6G7F - chains N and a of the 28 polymer chains in the assembly; structure by X-ray diffraction, 2.70 A resolution.

# Chain N
Name: Proteasome subunit beta type-1
Source organism: Saccharomyces cerevisiae (strain ATCC 204508 / S288c)
Notes: EC 3.4.25.1
UniProt: P38624 (PSB1_YEAST); residues 1-196 here correspond to UniProt positions 20-215 (UniProt number = residue number + 19)
Chain sequence (196 residues; each row starts with the number of its first residue):
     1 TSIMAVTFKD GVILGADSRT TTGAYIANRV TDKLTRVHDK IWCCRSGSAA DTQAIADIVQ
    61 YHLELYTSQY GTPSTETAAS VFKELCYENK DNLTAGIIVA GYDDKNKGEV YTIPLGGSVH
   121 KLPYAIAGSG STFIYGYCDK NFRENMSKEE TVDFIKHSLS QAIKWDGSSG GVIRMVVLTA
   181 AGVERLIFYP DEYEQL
Ion coordination: Mg2+: Ile163, Ser169
Ligand contacts: Cystargolide B- bound form (EPW): Thr1, Arg19, Thr20, Thr21, Thr22, Lys33, Arg45, Ser46, Gly47, Ser48, Ala49, Ala50
Reported in the primary citation:
  - catalytic residues: Thr1
  - binding site for Cystargolide B- bound form: Thr22

# Chain a
Name: Proteasome subunit beta type-7
Source organism: Saccharomyces cerevisiae (strain ATCC 204508 / S288c)
Notes: EC 3.4.25.1
UniProt: P30657 (PSB7_YEAST); residues -12 to 233 here correspond to UniProt positions 21-266 (UniProt number = residue number + 33)
Chain sequence (246 residues; row label = number of the first residue in the row; numbers below 1 keep their minus sign (Thr-12 is residue -12)):
   -12 TQIANAGASP MVNTQQPIVT GTSVISMKYD NGVIIAADNL GSYGSLLRFN GVERLIPVGD
    48 NTVVGISGDI SDMQHIERLL KDLVTENAYD NPLADAEEAL EPSYIFEYLA TVMYQRRSKM
   108 NPLWNAIIVA GVQSNGDQFL RYVNLLGVTY SSPTLATGFG AHMANPLLRK VVDRESDIPK
   168 TTVQVAEEAI VNAMRVLYYR DARSSRNFSL AIIDKNTGLT FKKNLQVENM KWDFAKDIKG
   228 YGTQKI
Unresolved in the structure: -12 to 0, 233

# How chain N and chain a interact
Pairs across the interface - 59 pairs, chain N then chain a:
  Arg19(N) with Ala189(a)
  Thr21(N) with Ala189(a)
  Ala24(N) with Phe146(a); Arg187(a); Asp188(a); Ala189(a), hydrogen bond (backbone-backbone); Arg190(a)
  Tyr25(N) with Phe146(a); Arg187(a)
  Ile26(N) with Tyr186(a); Arg187(a), hydrogen bond (backbone-backbone); Asp188(a); Ala189(a)
  Ala27(N) with Arg187(a), hydrogen bond (backbone-side chain)
  Arg29(N) with Tyr186(a); Arg187(a); Lys218(a), hydrogen bond (side chain-backbone); Trp219(a); Phe221(a)
  Val30(N) with Phe221(a), hydrophobic; Ala222(a), hydrophobic; Ile225(a), hydrophobic
  Asp32(N) with Lys226(a); Gly227(a), hydrogen bond (side chain-backbone); Gln231(a)
  Leu34(N) with Gln231(a)
  Thr35(N) with Tyr228(a); Gln231(a)
  Arg36(N) with Gln231(a), hydrogen bond (backbone-side chain)
  Trp42(N) with Gln231(a)
  Arg45(N) with Tyr228(a)
  Gln53(N) with Tyr228(a), hydrogen bond (backbone-side chain)
  Ala56(N) with Tyr228(a)
  Asp57(N) with Tyr228(a), hydrogen bond
  Phe133(N) with Leu33(a), hydrophobic
  Lys164(N) with Leu34(a)
  Trp165(N) with Ser32(a); Leu33(a); Leu34(a), hydrogen bond (backbone-backbone); Arg35(a)
  Asp166(N) with Ser32(a)
  Gly167(N) with Ser32(a), hydrogen bond (backbone-backbone); Leu34(a); Ala189(a)
  Gly171(N) with Trp219(a)
  Val172(N) with Trp219(a), hydrophobic; Ala222(a), hydrophobic
  Arg174(N) with Ala222(a), hydrogen bond (side chain-backbone); Ile225(a)
  Arg185(N) with Gln231(a)
  Ile187(N) with Ala222(a), hydrophobic; Lys223(a)
  Tyr189(N) with Trp219(a); Asp220(a), hydrogen bond (side chain-backbone); Lys223(a)
  Pro190(N) with Trp219(a)
  Asp191(N) with Arg193(a), salt bridge
  Glu194(N) with Tyr185(a), hydrogen bond; Arg193(a), salt bridge
Other interface residues (no listed pair), chain N (34 interface residues in all): Asn28, Ile163, Ser168
Other interface residues (no listed pair), chain a (26 interface residues in all): Asn37, Met150, Met217

# In short
34 residues of chain N and 26 residues of chain a are in contact, with 13 hydrogen bonds and 2 salt bridges.
Polar pairs include Asp191(N)-Arg193(a), Glu194(N)-Arg193(a) and Ala27(N)-Arg187(a). Bound to chain N:
Cystargolide B- bound form. The paper reports the catalytic residue Thr1(N); a binding site for Cystargolide
B- bound form at Thr22(N).
Chain N is Proteasome subunit beta type-1 and chain a is Proteasome subunit beta type-7, both from
Saccharomyces cerevisiae (strain ATCC 204508 / S288c); the structure, Yeast 20S proteasome in complex with
Cystargolide B, was determined by X-ray diffraction (same publication as 6G8M and 6G8N).
